Entry 2BFO (X-ray diffraction, 2.60 A resolution); this record covers chains B and D of the 4 polymer chains in the assembly.

[Chain B (and D)]
Name: Pteridine reductase 1
From: Leishmania major
Notes: EC 1.5.1.33; chain D of this document is another copy of the same molecule, construct and numbering; everything in this record applies to it too
UniProtKB: Q01782 (PTR1_LEIMA); numbering as in UniProt (aligned over 1-288)
Sequence (288 residues; numbered 1 to 288; the number before each row is that of its first residue):
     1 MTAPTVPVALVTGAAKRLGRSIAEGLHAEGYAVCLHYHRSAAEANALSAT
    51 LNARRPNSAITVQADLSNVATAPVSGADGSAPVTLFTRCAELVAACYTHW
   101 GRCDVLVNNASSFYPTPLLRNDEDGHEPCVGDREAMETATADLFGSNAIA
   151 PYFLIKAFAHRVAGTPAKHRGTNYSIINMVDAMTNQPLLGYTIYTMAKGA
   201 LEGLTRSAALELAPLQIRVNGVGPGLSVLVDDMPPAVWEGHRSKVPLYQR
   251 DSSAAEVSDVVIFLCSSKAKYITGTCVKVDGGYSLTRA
Not modelled in the structure: 1-5, 75-80, 122-132 (chain D: 1-4, 74-80, 121-132, 231-239)
Small-molecule neighbours: NADPH (NDP; NADPH dihydro-nicotinamide-adenine-dinucleotide phosphate): G13, A15, K16, R17, L18, G19, H36, Y37, H38, R39, S40, A64, D65, L66, S67, N109, A110, S111, S112, D142, S146, N147, M179, V180, D181, Y194, K198, P224, G225, L226, S227
UniProt features mapped onto this chain:
  - active site: Y194 (Proton acceptor)
  - binding site (substrate): S175

[How chain B and chain D interact]
Pairs across the interface (54; chain B residue first):
  R206(B) - L285(D)
  A209(B) - L285(D)  hydrophobic
  L210(B) - P246(D)  hydrophobic
  A213(B) - P246(D)
  A213(B) - L247(D)
  Q216(B) - Y248(D)
  L226(B) - Y271(D)
  V245(B) - Y271(D)
  P246(B) - L210(D)  hydrophobic
  P246(B) - A213(D)
  L247(B) - A213(D)
  L247(B) - K270(D)
  Y248(B) - Q216(D)
  Y248(B) - K270(D)  hydrogen bond (side chain-backbone)
  Y248(B) - Y271(D)  hydrophobic
  R250(B) - Y271(D)  hydrogen bond (backbone-side chain)
  D251(B) - Y271(D)
  S252(B) - Y271(D)  hydrogen bond (backbone-side chain)
  E256(B) - K270(D)
  E256(B) - Y271(D)
  D259(B) - K268(D)
  V260(B) - I272(D)  hydrophobic
  F263(B) - F263(D)  hydrophobic
  K268(B) - D259(D)
  K270(B) - L247(D)
  K270(B) - Y248(D)  hydrogen bond (backbone-side chain)
  K270(B) - E256(D)  salt bridge
  Y271(B) - L226(D)
  Y271(B) - V245(D)
  Y271(B) - Y248(D)  hydrophobic
  Y271(B) - R250(D)  hydrogen bond (side chain-backbone)
  Y271(B) - D251(D)
  Y271(B) - S252(D)  hydrogen bond (side chain-backbone)
  Y271(B) - E256(D)
  Y271(B) - V279(D)
  Y271(B) - D280(D)
  Y271(B) - G281(D)  hydrogen bond (backbone-backbone)
  I272(B) - V260(D)  hydrophobic
  I272(B) - K278(D)
  T273(B) - L247(D)
  T273(B) - D280(D)
  T273(B) - G281(D)
  T273(B) - G282(D)
  G274(B) - L285(D)
  T275(B) - K278(D)
  K278(B) - I272(D)
  K278(B) - T275(D)
  V279(B) - Y271(D)
  D280(B) - Y271(D)
  D280(B) - T273(D)
  G281(B) - Y271(D)  hydrogen bond (backbone-backbone)
  G281(B) - T273(D)
  G282(B) - T273(D)
  L285(B) - R206(D)
Interface residues without a listed pair, chain B (32 interface residues in all): R218, V277
Interface residues without a listed pair, chain D (32 interface residues in all): A209, R218, G274, V277

[Summary]
The chain B/chain D interface involves 32 residues from each chain; the contacts include 8 hydrogen bonds and
1 salt bridge. Polar contacts include K270(B)-E256(D), Y248(B)-K270(D) and R250(B)-Y271(D). Ligands of chain
B: NADPH. UniProt lists active-site residue Y194(B) and substrate-binding residue S175(B) on chain B.
Both chains are Pteridine reductase 1 (Leishmania major). Entry 2BFO (Leishmania major pteridine reductase 1
in complex with NADPH) was determined by X-ray diffraction together with 2BF7, 2BFA, 2BFM and 2BFP from the
same study.
